1FM2 - chains A and B; structure by X-ray diffraction, 2.00 A resolution.

Chain A:
Name: Glutaryl 7-aminocephalosporanic acid acylase
Source organism: Brevundimonas diminuta
Notes: fragment: alpha subunit
Reference sequence: Q9L5D6 (G7AC_BREDI); residues 1-169 here correspond to UniProt positions 30-198 (UniProt number = residue number + 29)
Chain sequence (169 residues; numbered 1 to 169; the number before each row is that of its first residue):
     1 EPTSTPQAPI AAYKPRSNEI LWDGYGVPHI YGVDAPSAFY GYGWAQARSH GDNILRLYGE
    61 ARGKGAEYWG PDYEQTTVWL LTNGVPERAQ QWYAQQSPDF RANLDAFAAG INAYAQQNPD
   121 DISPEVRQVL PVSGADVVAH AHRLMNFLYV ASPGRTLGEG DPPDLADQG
Not modelled in the structure: 1-6, 159-169
Sequence notes: modified residue (145)
Modified / non-standard residues: Mse145 (selenomethionine; parent Met)

Chain B:
Name: Glutaryl 7-aminocephalosporanic acid acylase
Source organism: Brevundimonas diminuta
Notes: fragment: beta subunit
Reference sequence: Q9L5D6 (G7AC_BREDI); residues 170-689 here correspond to UniProt positions 199-718 (UniProt number = residue number + 29)
Chain sequence (520 residues; each row starts with the number of its first residue):
   170 SNSWAVAPGK TANGNALLLQ NPHLSWTTDY FTYYEAHLVT PDFEIYGATQ IGLPVIRFAF
   230 NQRMGITNTV NGMVGATNYR LTLQDGGYLY DGQVRPFERR QASYRLRQAD GSTVDKPLEI
   290 RSSVHGPVFE RADGTAVAVR VAGLDRPGML EQYFDMITAH SFDDYEAAMA RMQVPTFNIV
   350 YADREGTINY SFNGVAPKRA EGDIAFWQGN VPGDSSRYLW TETHPLDDLP RVTNPPGGFV
   410 QNSNDPPWTP TWPVTYCPAN HPSYLAPQTP HSLRAQQSVR LMSENDDLTL ERFMALQFSH
   470 RAVMADRTLP DLIPAALIDP DPEVQAAARL LAAWDRDFTS DSRAALLFEE WARLFAGQNF
   530 AGQAAFATPW SLDKPVSTPY GVRDPKAAVD QLRTAIANTK RKYGAIDRPF GDASRMILND
   590 VNVPGAAGYG NLGSFRVFTW SDPDENGIRT PVHGETWVAM IEFSTPVRAY GLMSYGNSRQ
   650 PGTTHYSDQI ERVSRADFRE LLLRREQVEA AVQERTPFNF
Sequence notes: modified residue (233, 242, 318, 325, 338, 341, 451, 463, 473, 585, 629, 642)
Modified / non-standard residues: Mse233, Mse242, Mse318, Mse325, Mse338, Mse341, Mse451, Mse463, Mse473, Mse585, Mse629, Mse642 (selenomethionine; parent Met)
Swiss-Prot annotation at these positions:
  - active site: S170 (Nucleophile), H192, E624

Chain A / chain B interface:
Pairs across the interface - 186 pairs, chain A then chain B:
  Q7(A) with R353(B), hydrogen bond (backbone-side chain)
  A8(A) with R353(B); T634(B)
  P9(A) with R353(B)
  I10(A) with Q231(B); T634(B); P635(B), hydrophobic; R673(B)
  Y13(A) with T209(B); R674(B), hydrogen bond
  K14(A) with P210(B), hydrogen bond (side chain-backbone)
  P15(A) with V208(B); T209(B); P210(B)
  N18(A) with P686(B); F687(B), hydrogen bond (backbone-backbone)
  E19(A) with R674(B), salt bridge; R684(B), salt bridge; T685(B); F687(B)
  I20(A) with E683(B); R684(B); T685(B), hydrogen bond (backbone-backbone); F687(B), hydrophobic
  L21(A) with R674(B); V677(B), hydrophobic; V681(B), hydrophobic; E683(B); R684(B)
  W22(A) with Y203(B); V681(B); Q682(B), hydrogen bond (backbone-backbone); E683(B), hydrogen bond (backbone-backbone); T685(B), hydrogen bond
  D23(A) with A680(B)
  G24(A) with H654(B); A680(B); Q682(B)
  Y25(A) with N646(B); H654(B), hydrogen bond (backbone-side chain); D657(B); Q658(B); R661(B), hydrogen bond; R668(B)
  G26(A) with N646(B), hydrogen bond (backbone-side chain); H654(B)
  V27(A) with E204(B); Y215(B); N646(B)
  P28(A) with Y203(B); E204(B); A205(B); H206(B), hydrogen bond (backbone-backbone); N646(B)
  H29(A) with H206(B); Y215(B); L671(B); V677(B)
  I30(A) with H206(B), hydrogen bond (backbone-backbone); L207(B); V208(B), hydrogen bond (backbone-backbone)
  Y31(A) with V208(B); R674(B); V677(B); F687(B)
  G32(A) with V208(B), hydrogen bond (backbone-backbone); T209(B); P210(B)
  V33(A) with P210(B)
  D34(A) with T209(B)
  P36(A) with F689(B), hydrophobic
  S37(A) with F687(B)
  A38(A) with T209(B)
  F39(A) with P223(B); F323(B), hydrophobic
  Y40(A) with F687(B), hydrophobic; N688(B); F689(B), hydrophobic
  G41(A) with F687(B)
  Y42(A) with A205(B), hydrophobic; L207(B), hydrophobic; T218(B); L222(B); P223(B); I225(B)
  W44(A) with T685(B)
  A45(A) with Y203(B), hydrogen bond (backbone-side chain)
  Q46(A) with Y203(B); I220(B); G221(B), hydrogen bond (side chain-backbone); L222(B), hydrogen bond (side chain-backbone)
  R48(A) with Q649(B); E683(B), salt bridge
  S49(A) with Y203(B), hydrogen bond; N646(B); S647(B), hydrogen bond (backbone-side chain); R648(B), hydrogen bond (backbone-backbone); Q649(B)
  H50(A) with T201(B); Y203(B); I220(B); N646(B), hydrogen bond (side chain-backbone); S647(B); R648(B); Q649(B)
  G51(A) with Q649(B)
  D52(A) with Q649(B), hydrogen bond (backbone-side chain); P650(B)
  N53(A) with I220(B)
  I54(A) with I220(B), hydrophobic; G221(B)
  L57(A) with D198(B); Y199(B), hydrophobic
  Y58(A) with G221(B), hydrogen bond (side chain-backbone)
  A66(A) with Y273(B), hydrophobic; R274(B); L275(B); R276(B), hydrogen bond (backbone-backbone)
  E67(A) with R274(B), hydrogen bond (backbone-backbone); R276(B)
  Y68(A) with R276(B), hydrogen bond (backbone-side chain)
  G70(A) with L275(B); R276(B)
  P71(A) with L275(B); R276(B)
  E74(A) with Y273(B), hydrogen bond; L275(B); K285(B), salt bridge
  V78(A) with Y273(B)
  W79(A) with F298(B), hydrophobic
  L81(A) with Y273(B), hydrophobic; L287(B), hydrophobic; I289(B)
  T82(A) with I289(B); P296(B); F298(B)
  N83(A) with P296(B); F298(B); V308(B)
  R88(A) with L313(B)
  W92(A) with G312(B); L313(B), hydrogen bond (side chain-backbone); R315(B); P316(B), hydrophobic
  Q95(A) with P316(B)
  Q96(A) with P316(B), hydrogen bond (side chain-backbone)
  S97(A) with E320(B), hydrogen bond
  F100(A) with V224(B), hydrophobic; L319(B), hydrophobic; E320(B); F323(B), hydrophobic
  L104(A) with P223(B), hydrophobic; L319(B), hydrophobic
  A106(A) with F689(B), hydrophobic
  F107(A) with G221(B); L222(B); P223(B), hydrophobic
  A109(A) with F689(B), hydrophobic
  D121(A) with Q649(B), hydrogen bond (backbone-side chain)
  V137(A) with P223(B)
  H140(A) with I220(B)
  A141(A) with L222(B), hydrophobic; Mse318(B), hydrophobic
  Mse145(A) with Mse318(B), hydrophobic; P344(B), hydrophobic; F346(B)
  N146(A) with P344(B)
  F147(A) with V310(B), hydrophobic
  L148(A) with Y199(B), hydrophobic
  Y149(A) with L193(B); F200(B); Q219(B), hydrogen bond; V239(B), hydrophobic; F346(B), hydrophobic
  V150(A) with G244(B)
  A151(A) with A245(B), hydrophobic; V310(B), hydrophobic
  R155(A) with N247(B), hydrogen bond (backbone-side chain); R300(B), hydrogen bond (backbone-side chain)
  T156(A) with N247(B), hydrogen bond; F298(B); R300(B), hydrogen bond (backbone-side chain); V308(B)
  L157(A) with F298(B), hydrophobic; R300(B), hydrogen bond (backbone-side chain)
  G158(A) with R300(B)
Interface residues without a listed pair, chain A (86 interface residues in all): A35, A47, W69, T77, H142, R143, L144
Interface residues without a listed pair, chain B (86 interface residues in all): Y202, F212, Mse242, R269, T282, V297, V306, A311, T345, E678

Summary:
Chain A and chain B each contribute 86 residues to their interface, with 38 hydrogen bonds and 4 salt bridges.
Among the polar pairs are E19(A)-R674(B), E19(A)-R684(B) and R48(A)-E683(B). From UniProt: 3 active-site
residues on chain B.
Chain A is Glutaryl 7-aminocephalosporanic acid acylase and chain B is Glutaryl 7-aminocephalosporanic acid
acylase, both from Brevundimonas diminuta; the structure, The 2 angstrom crystal structure of cephalosporin
acylase, was determined by X-ray diffraction.
